Entry 6C9F (X-ray diffraction, 2.92 A resolution); this record covers chains A and C of the 3 polymer chains in the assembly.

[Chain A]
Molecule: 5'-AMP-activated protein kinase catalytic subunit alpha-1,5'-AMP-activated protein kinase catalytic subunit alpha-1
Organism: Homo sapiens
Notes: EC 2.7.11.1, 2.7.11.27, 2.7.11.31, 2.7.11.26
UniProt: Q13131 (AAPK1_HUMAN); residues 13-550 here correspond to UniProt positions 22-559 (UniProt number = residue number + 9)
Amino-acid sequence (494 residues; numbered 3 to 550; 54 numbers in that range are skipped by the numbering (no residue carries them; nothing is unmodelled there); the number before each row is that of its first residue):
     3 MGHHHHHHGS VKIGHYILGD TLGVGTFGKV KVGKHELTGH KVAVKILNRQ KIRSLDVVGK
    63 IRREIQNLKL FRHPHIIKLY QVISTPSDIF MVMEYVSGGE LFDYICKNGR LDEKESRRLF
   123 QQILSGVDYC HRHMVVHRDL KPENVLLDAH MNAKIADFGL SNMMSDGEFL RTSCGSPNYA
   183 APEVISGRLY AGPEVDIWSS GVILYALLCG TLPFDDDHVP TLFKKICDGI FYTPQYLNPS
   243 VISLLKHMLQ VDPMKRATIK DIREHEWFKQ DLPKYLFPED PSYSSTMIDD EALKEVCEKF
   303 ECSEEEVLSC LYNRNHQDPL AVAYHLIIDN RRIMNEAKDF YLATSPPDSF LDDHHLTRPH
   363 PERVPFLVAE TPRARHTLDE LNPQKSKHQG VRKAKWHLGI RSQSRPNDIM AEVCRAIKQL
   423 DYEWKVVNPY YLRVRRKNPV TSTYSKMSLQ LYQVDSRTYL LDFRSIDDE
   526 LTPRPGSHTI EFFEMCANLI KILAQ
Not modelled in the structure: 3-10, 283-394, 550
Modified / non-standard residues: Thr174 (phosphothreonine; TPO)
Construct notes: expression tag (3-12)
Small-molecule neighbours:
  - R34 (5-{[6-chloro-5-(1-methyl-1H-indol-5-yl)-1H-benzimidazol-2-yl]oxy}-N-hydroxy-2-methylbenzamide): Val13, Leu20, Gly21, Val26, Gly27, Thr28, Phe29, Gly30, Lys31, Lys33, Ile48, Asn50, Lys53, Asp90, Phe92
  - staurosporine (STU): Leu24, Gly25, Val26, Val32, Ala45, Lys47, Ile79, Met95, Glu96, Tyr97, Val98, Gly101, Glu102, Glu145, Asn146, Leu148, Ala158, Asp159
Swiss-Prot annotation at these positions:
  - active site: Asp141 (Proton acceptor)
  - binding site (ATP): Leu24 to Val32, Lys47
  - modified residue: Thr23 (Phosphothreonine), Thr174 (Phosphothreonine), Thr260 (Phosphothreonine), Thr346 (Phosphothreonine), Ser347 (Phosphoserine), Ser351 (Phosphoserine), Thr359 (Phosphothreonine), Thr373 (Phosphothreonine), Ser388 (Phosphoserine), Ser458 (Phosphoserine)
From the paper describing this entry:
  - binding site for R34: Gly30, Asn50, Asp90

[Chain C]
Molecule: 5'-AMP-activated protein kinase subunit gamma-1
Organism: Homo sapiens
UniProt: P54619 (AAKG1_HUMAN); residues 0-330 here correspond to UniProt positions 1-331 (UniProt number = residue number + 1)
Amino-acid sequence (331 residues; numbered 0 to 330; the number before each row is that of its first residue; numbering starts at 0):
     0 METVISSDSS PAVENEHPQE TPESNNSVYT SFMKSHRCYD LIPTSSKLVV FDTSLQVKKA
    60 FFALVTNGVR AAPLWDSKKQ SFVGMLTITD FINILHRYYK SALVQIYELE EHKIETWREV
   120 YLQDSFKPLV CISPNASLFD AVSSLIRNKI HRLPVIDPES GNTLYILTHK RILKFLKLFI
   180 TEFPKPEFMS KSLEELQIGT YANIAMVRTT TPVYVALGIF VQHRVSALPV VDEKGRVVDI
   240 YSKFDVINLA AEKTYNNLDV SVTKALQHRS HYFEGVLKCY LHETLETIIN RLVEAEVHRL
   300 VVVDENDVVK GIVSLSDILQ ALVLTGGEKK P
Not modelled in the structure: 0-24, 325-330
Small-molecule neighbours:
  - adenosine monophosphate (AMP), molecule 1: Arg69, Lys169, Ile239, Ser241, Phe243, Asp244, Arg268, Phe272, Gly274, Val275, Leu276, Val296, His297, Arg298, Leu299, Val300
  - adenosine monophosphate (AMP), molecule 2: Met84, Thr86, Thr88, Asp89, Tyr120, Pro127, Leu128, Val129, Ile149, His150, Arg151, Pro153
  - adenosine monophosphate (AMP), molecule 3: His150, Gly198, Thr199, Asn202, Ile203, Ala204, Val224, Ser225, Ala226, Pro228, Arg298, Ile311, Ser313, Ser315, Asp316
Swiss-Prot annotation at these positions:
  - motif: Leu137 to Glu158 (AMPK pseudosubstrate)
  - binding site (ADP): Arg69, Met84 to Asp89, Val129, His150, Arg151, Lys169, Ser241 to Asp244, Arg268, Leu276, His297, Arg298
  - binding site (AMP): Arg69, Met84 to Asp89, Val129, His150, Arg151, Lys169, Thr199, Ala204, Ser225, Ala226, Ser241 to Asp244, Arg268, Leu276, His297, Arg298, Ser313 to Asp316
  - binding site (ATP): Arg69, Met84 to Asp89, Val129, His150, Arg151, Lys169, Ser241 to Asp244, Arg268, Leu276, His297, Arg298
  - modified residue: Ser260 (Phosphoserine), Thr262 (Phosphothreonine), Ser269 (Phosphoserine)

[Interface between chain A and chain C]
Pairs across the interface - 22 pairs, chain A then chain C:
  Asn440(A) - Gln79(C)  hydrogen bond
  Val442(A) - Lys77(C)
  Pro528(A) - Pro157(C)
  Pro528(A) - Glu158(C)
  Arg529(A) - Glu158(C)
  Gly531(A) - Trp74(C)
  Gly531(A) - Gln79(C)
  Gly531(A) - Ser159(C)
  Gly531(A) - Gly160(C)
  Ser532(A) - Trp74(C)
  Ser532(A) - Phe81(C)
  Ser532(A) - Ser159(C)
  Ser532(A) - Gly160(C)  hydrogen bond (side chain-backbone)
  Ser532(A) - Asn161(C)  hydrogen bond
  His533(A) - Ser159(C)  hydrogen bond (backbone-backbone)
  His533(A) - Asn161(C)  hydrogen bond (backbone-side chain)
  Thr534(A) - Asn161(C)  hydrogen bond
  Ile535(A) - Trp74(C)
  Glu536(A) - Gln79(C)
  Glu539(A) - Trp74(C)  hydrogen bond
  Glu539(A) - Ser76(C)  hydrogen bond
  Glu539(A) - Gln79(C)  hydrogen bond
Also at the interface, not in a pair above, chain A (12 interface residues in all): Thr443
Also at the interface, not in a pair above, chain C (12 interface residues in all): Val49, Lys78

[Summary]
Chain A and chain C each contribute 12 residues to their interface; the contacts include 9 hydrogen bonds.
Polar pairs include Asn440(A)-Gln79(C), Ser532(A)-Gly160(C) and Ser532(A)-Asn161(C). Ligands of chain A:
compound R34 and staurosporine. Ligands of chain C: 3 copies of adenosine monophosphate. From the paper: a
binding site for R34 at Gly30(A), Asn50(A) and Asp90(A).
Chain A is 5'-AMP-activated protein kinase catalytic subunit alpha-1,5'-AMP-activated protein kinase catalytic
subunit alpha-1 and chain C is 5'-AMP-activated protein kinase subunit gamma-1, both from Homo sapiens; the
structure, AMP-activated protein kinase bound to pharmacological activator R734, was determined by X-ray
diffraction, deposited together with 6C9G, 6C9H and 6C9J.
